Entry 6YOG (X-ray diffraction, 2.30 A resolution); this record covers chain A.

# Chain A
Protein: Di-or tripeptide:H+ symporter
Organism: Streptococcus thermophilus (strain ATCC BAA-250 / LMG 18311)
UniProtKB: Q5M4H8 (Q5M4H8_STRT2); numbering as in UniProt (aligned over 1-483)
Chain sequence (483 residues; each row starts with the number of its first residue):
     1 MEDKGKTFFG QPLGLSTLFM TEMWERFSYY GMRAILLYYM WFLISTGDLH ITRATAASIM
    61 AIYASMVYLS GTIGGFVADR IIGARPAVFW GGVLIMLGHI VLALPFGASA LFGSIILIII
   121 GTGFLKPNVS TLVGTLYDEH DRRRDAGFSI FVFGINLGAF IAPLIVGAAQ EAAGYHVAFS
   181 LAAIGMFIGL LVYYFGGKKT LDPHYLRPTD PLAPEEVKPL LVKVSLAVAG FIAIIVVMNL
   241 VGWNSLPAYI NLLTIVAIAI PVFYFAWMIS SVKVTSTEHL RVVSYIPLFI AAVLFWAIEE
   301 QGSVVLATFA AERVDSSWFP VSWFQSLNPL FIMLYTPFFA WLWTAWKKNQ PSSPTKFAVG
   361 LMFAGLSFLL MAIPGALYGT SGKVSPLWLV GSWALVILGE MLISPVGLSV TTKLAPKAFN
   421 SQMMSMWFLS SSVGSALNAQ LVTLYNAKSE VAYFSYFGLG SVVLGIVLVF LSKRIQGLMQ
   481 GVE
Disordered / not traced: 1-4, 270-274, 405-422, 476-483
Small-molecule neighbours:
  - 7.8 monoacylglycerol (78M; (2S)-2,3-dihydroxypropyl(7Z)-pentadec-7-enoate), molecule 1: Leu-49, Ile-59, Ile-62, Met-66, Leu-111, Phe-112, Ile-115, Ile-116, Ile-119, Phe-231, Leu-246, Leu-253
  - 7.8 monoacylglycerol (78M), molecule 2: Met-66, Leu-69, Ser-70, Thr-72, Ile-73, Ile-116, Ile-119, Ile-120, Ile-260, Tyr-264, Met-423, Ser-425, Met-426, Leu-429
  - 7.8 monoacylglycerol (78M), molecule 3: Thr-72, Ile-73, Phe-76, Val-77, Ile-120, Phe-124, Leu-220, Val-224
  - 7.8 monoacylglycerol (78M), molecule 4: Ile-81, Leu-212, Ala-213, Pro-214, Val-217, Leu-220, Leu-221, Val-224
  - 7.8 monoacylglycerol (78M), molecule 5: Arg-85, Pro-86, Phe-89, Trp-90, Val-93, Leu-97, Tyr-193, Tyr-194, Gly-197, Lys-198, Leu-206
  - 7.8 monoacylglycerol (78M), molecule 6: Phe-89, Met-96, Ile-100, Phe-187, Leu-190, Leu-191, Tyr-194, Phe-195
  - 7.8 monoacylglycerol (78M), molecule 7: Met-96, Ile-100, Ala-103, His-176, Val-177, Ser-180, Ala-183, Ile-184, Phe-187
  - 7.8 monoacylglycerol (78M), molecule 8: Phe-112, Val-228, Phe-231, Ile-232, Ile-235, Asn-244, Ser-245, Leu-246, Tyr-249, Leu-253
  - 7.8 monoacylglycerol (78M), molecule 9: Ile-234, Met-238, Gly-242, Trp-243, Asn-244, Ser-245, Ala-248, Asn-251, Leu-252, Ile-255
  - 7.8 monoacylglycerol (78M), molecule 10: Asn-251, Thr-254, Ile-255, Ile-258, Ala-259, Val-262, Phe-263, Ala-266, Trp-267, Gln-440
  - 7.8 monoacylglycerol (78M), molecule 11: Ile-258, Val-262, Phe-289, Val-293, Val-433, Leu-437, Gln-440, Leu-441, Thr-443, Leu-444
  - 7.8 monoacylglycerol (78M), molecule 12: Ile-290, Leu-294, Leu-437, Leu-441, Leu-444, Ser-449, Ala-452, Tyr-453, Tyr-456, Phe-457
  - 7.8 monoacylglycerol (78M), molecule 13: Asp-315, Tyr-335, Leu-370, Val-384, Ser-385, Leu-387, Trp-388, Gly-391, Ala-394, Leu-395
  - 7.8 monoacylglycerol (78M), molecule 14: Asp-315, Ser-317, Trp-318, Phe-319, Trp-323, Phe-324, Leu-327, Pro-386
  - 7.8 monoacylglycerol (78M), molecule 15: Leu-366, Leu-369, Leu-370, Ala-372, Ile-373, Ala-376, Leu-395, Val-451, Ser-455
  - 7.8 monoacylglycerol (78M), molecule 16: Leu-369, Ser-455, Tyr-456, Leu-459, Val-462
  - 7.8 monoacylglycerol (78M), molecule 17: Leu-370, Ile-373, Tyr-378, Trp-388, Leu-398
  - 7.8 monoacylglycerol (78M), molecule 18: Ile-373, Ala-376, Leu-377
  - 7.8 monoacylglycerol (78M), molecule 19: Val-469, Phe-470, Ser-472
  - 2-(2-methoxyethoxy)ethanol (PG0): Phe-42, Gly-174, Tyr-175, His-176

# Overview
Chain A binds 19 copies of 7.8 monoacylglycerol and 2-(2-methoxyethoxy)ethanol.
Chain A is Di-or tripeptide:H+ symporter (Streptococcus thermophilus (strain ATCC BAA-250 / LMG 18311)); the
structure, Structure of PepTSt from COC IMISX setup collected by still serial crystallography on crystals
prelocated by ..., was determined by X-ray diffraction, deposited together with 6YOB, 6YOC, 6YOD, 6YOE and
6YOF.
